Entry 4EZF (X-ray diffraction, 1.19 A resolution); this record covers chains A and B.

[Chain A (and B)]
Protein: CDGSH iron-sulfur domain-containing protein 1
Source organism: Homo sapiens
Notes: fragment: Water-soluble domain, mitoNEET; engineered mutation(s): Ala residue inserted between Asp 67 and Lys 68; chain B of this document is another copy of the same molecule, construct and numbering; everything in this record applies to it too
UniProt: Q9NZ45 (CISD1_HUMAN); numbering as in UniProt (aligned over 33-108)
Sequence (77 residues; each row starts with the number of its first residue):
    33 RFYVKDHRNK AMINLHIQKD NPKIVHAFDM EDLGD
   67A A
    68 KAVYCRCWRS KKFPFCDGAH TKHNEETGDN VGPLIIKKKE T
Disordered / not traced: 33 (chain B: 33-41, 107-108)
Differences from the reference sequence: insertion (67A)
Ion coordination: 2Fe-2S cluster Fe: Cys72, Cys74, Cys83, His87
Residues lining bound ligands: 2Fe-2S cluster (FES): Cys72, Arg73, Cys74, Trp75, Ser77, Cys83, Asp84, Gly85, Ala86, His87, Gly99, Pro100
Reported in the primary citation:
  - mutagenesis - K55R, H58D: unchanged stability in response to cluster stability
  - 2Fe-2S cluster coordination: His87

[Interface between chain A and chain B]
Residue-residue contacts (112):
  Asn41(A) - Glu93(B)  hydrogen bond (side chain-backbone)
  Asn41(A) - Thr94(B)
  Lys42(A) - Ala43(B)
  Ala43(A) - His90(B)
  Ala43(A) - Thr94(B)
  Met44(A) - Asp96(B)
  Ile45(A) - Ile45(B)  hydrophobic
  Ile45(A) - Cys74(B)
  Ile45(A) - Arg76(B)
  Ile45(A) - His90(B)
  Ile45(A) - Asp96(B)  hydrogen bond (backbone-side chain)
  Asn46(A) - Asp96(B)  hydrogen bond (backbone-side chain)
  Asn46(A) - Asn97(B)  hydrogen bond
  Asn46(A) - Val98(B)
  Ile49(A) - Asn97(B)
  Gln50(A) - Asn97(B)  hydrogen bond (backbone-side chain)
  Lys51(A) - Asp96(B)  salt bridge
  Lys51(A) - Asn97(B)  hydrogen bond
  Asn53(A) - Asn97(B)  hydrogen bond (backbone-side chain)
  Pro54(A) - Asn97(B)
  Lys55(A) - His87(B)
  Lys55(A) - Asn97(B)
  Lys55(A) - Val98(B)
  Ile56(A) - Arg73(B)  hydrogen bond (backbone-side chain)
  Ile56(A) - Asn97(B)  hydrogen bond (backbone-backbone)
  Ile56(A) - Val98(B)
  Ile56(A) - Gly99(B)  hydrogen bond (backbone-backbone)
  Val57(A) - Arg73(B)
  Val57(A) - Pro100(B)
  Val57(A) - Ile102(B)  hydrophobic
  His58(A) - Arg73(B)  hydrogen bond
  His58(A) - Pro100(B)  hydrogen bond (backbone-backbone)
  His58(A) - Leu101(B)
  His58(A) - Ile102(B)  hydrogen bond (backbone-backbone)
  Ala59(A) - Ile102(B)
  Ala59(A) - Lys104(B)
  Phe60(A) - Leu101(B)  hydrophobic
  Phe60(A) - Ile102(B)  hydrogen bond (backbone-backbone)
  Phe60(A) - Ile103(B)
  Phe60(A) - Lys104(B)  hydrogen bond (backbone-backbone)
  Asp61(A) - Lys104(B)
  Met62(A) - Met62(B)  hydrophobic
  Met62(A) - Asp67(B)
  Met62(A) - Ala67A(B)
  Met62(A) - Lys68(B)
  Met62(A) - Ile103(B)  hydrophobic
  Met62(A) - Lys104(B)  hydrogen bond (backbone-backbone)
  Met62(A) - Lys105(B)
  Glu63(A) - Lys105(B)
  Tyr71(A) - Leu101(B)  hydrophobic
  Tyr71(A) - Ile103(B)
  Cys72(A) - Arg73(B)
  Arg73(A) - Ile56(B)  hydrogen bond (side chain-backbone)
  Arg73(A) - Val57(B)
  Arg73(A) - His58(B)  hydrogen bond
  Arg73(A) - Cys72(B)
  Arg73(A) - Arg73(B)
  Arg73(A) - Trp75(B)  hydrogen bond (backbone-side chain)
  Arg73(A) - Phe80(B)
  Arg73(A) - Pro81(B)
  Cys74(A) - Ile45(B)
  Trp75(A) - Arg73(B)  hydrogen bond (side chain-backbone)
  Trp75(A) - Val98(B)
  Trp75(A) - Gly99(B)
  Arg76(A) - Ile45(B)
  Phe80(A) - Arg73(B)
  Pro81(A) - Arg73(B)
  His87(A) - Lys55(B)
  His90(A) - Ala43(B)
  His90(A) - Ile45(B)
  Thr94(A) - Lys42(B)
  Thr94(A) - Ala43(B)
  Thr94(A) - Met44(B)
  Gly95(A) - Met44(B)
  Asp96(A) - Met44(B)
  Asp96(A) - Ile45(B)  hydrogen bond (side chain-backbone)
  Asp96(A) - Asn46(B)  hydrogen bond (side chain-backbone)
  Asp96(A) - Lys51(B)  salt bridge
  Asn97(A) - Asn46(B)  hydrogen bond
  Asn97(A) - Ile49(B)
  Asn97(A) - Gln50(B)  hydrogen bond (side chain-backbone)
  Asn97(A) - Lys51(B)  hydrogen bond
  Asn97(A) - Asn53(B)  hydrogen bond (side chain-backbone)
  Asn97(A) - Pro54(B)
  Asn97(A) - Lys55(B)
  Asn97(A) - Ile56(B)  hydrogen bond (backbone-backbone)
  Val98(A) - Asn46(B)
  Val98(A) - Lys55(B)
  Val98(A) - Ile56(B)
  Val98(A) - Trp75(B)
  Gly99(A) - Ile56(B)  hydrogen bond (backbone-backbone)
  Gly99(A) - Trp75(B)
  Pro100(A) - Val57(B)
  Pro100(A) - His58(B)  hydrogen bond (backbone-backbone)
  Leu101(A) - His58(B)
  Leu101(A) - Phe60(B)  hydrophobic
  Leu101(A) - Tyr71(B)  hydrophobic
  Leu101(A) - Leu101(B)  hydrophobic
  Ile102(A) - Val57(B)  hydrophobic
  Ile102(A) - His58(B)  hydrogen bond (backbone-backbone)
  Ile102(A) - Ala59(B)
  Ile102(A) - Phe60(B)  hydrogen bond (backbone-backbone)
  Ile103(A) - Phe60(B)
  Ile103(A) - Met62(B)  hydrophobic
  Ile103(A) - Tyr71(B)  hydrophobic
  Lys104(A) - Ala59(B)
  Lys104(A) - Phe60(B)  hydrogen bond (backbone-backbone)
  Lys104(A) - Asp61(B)
  Lys104(A) - Met62(B)  hydrogen bond (backbone-backbone)
  Lys106(A) - Met62(B)  hydrogen bond (side chain-backbone)
  Lys106(A) - Glu63(B)
  Lys106(A) - Lys105(B)
Other interface residues (no listed pair), chain A (44 interface residues in all): Asn91, Lys105
Other interface residues (no listed pair), chain B (47 interface residues in all): Leu65, Asn91, Gly95

[Summary]
Chain A and chain B form an interface of 44 and 47 residues respectively; the contacts include 34 hydrogen
bonds and 2 salt bridges. Polar contacts include Lys51(A)-Asp96(B), Asn41(A)-Glu93(B) and Ile45(A)-Asp96(B).
The paper reports that K55R and H58D of chain A leave stability in response to cluster stability unchanged;
2Fe-2S cluster coordination by His87(A).
Both chains are CDGSH iron-sulfur domain-containing protein 1 (Homo sapiens). Entry 4EZF (The Crystal
Structure of a Human MitoNEET mutant with an Ala inserted between Asp 67 and ...) was determined by X-ray
diffraction together with 4F1E, 4F28 and 4F2C from the same study.
